2GPL - chains S and T of the 28 polymer chains in the assembly; structure by X-ray diffraction, 2.81 A resolution.

== Chain S ==
Molecule: Proteasome component PRE5
From: Saccharomyces cerevisiae
Notes: EC 3.4.25.1
UniProtKB: P40302 (PSA1_YEAST); the construct has insertions or renumbered stretches relative to UniProt, so the offset changes along the chain: 4-60 = UniProt 2-58; 63-180 = UniProt 59-176; 183-204 = UniProt 183-204; 210-233 = UniProt 211-234
Sequence (233 residues; numbered 4 to 233 plus 10 insertion-coded residues; 7 numbers in that range are skipped by the numbering (no residue carries them; nothing is unmodelled there); the number before each row is that of its first residue; a row labelled like 18A-18F holds insertion residues (18A, then the next letters in order)):
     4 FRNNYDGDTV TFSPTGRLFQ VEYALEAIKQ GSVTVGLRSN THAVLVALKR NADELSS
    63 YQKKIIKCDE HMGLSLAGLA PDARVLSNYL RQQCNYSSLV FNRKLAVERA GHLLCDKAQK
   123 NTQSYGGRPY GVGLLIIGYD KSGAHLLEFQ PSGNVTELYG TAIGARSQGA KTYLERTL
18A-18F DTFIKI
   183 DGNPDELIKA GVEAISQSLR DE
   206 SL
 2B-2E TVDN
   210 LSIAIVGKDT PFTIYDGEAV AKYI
Curated features (UniProtKB/Swiss-Prot):
  - modified residue: Ser-16 (Phosphoserine)
  - cross-link: Lys-191 (Glycyl lysine isopeptide (Lys-Gly) (interchain with G-Cter in ubiquitin))

== Chain T ==
Molecule: Proteasome component C1
From: Saccharomyces cerevisiae
Notes: EC 3.4.25.1
UniProtKB: P21242 (PSA3_YEAST); the construct lacks a stretch of the UniProt sequence and is renumbered around it, so the offset changes along the chain: 5-180 = UniProt 4-179; 184-199 = UniProt 186-201; 201-206 = UniProt 202-207; 207-218 = UniProt 210-221; 1 more segments
Sequence (244 residues; row label = number of the first residue in the row; note: 4 numbers in that range are skipped by the numbering (no residue carries them; nothing is unmodelled there); a row labelled like 18A-18F holds insertion residues (18A, then the next letters in order)):
     5 GTGYDLSNSV FSPDGRNFQV EYAVKAVENG TTSIGIKCND GVVFAVEKLI TSKLLVPQKN
    65 VKIQVVDRHI GCVYSGLIPD GRHLVNRGRE EAASFKKLYK TPIPIPAFAD RLGQYVQAHT
   125 LYNSVRPFGV STIFGGVDKN GAHLYMLEPS GSYWGYKGAA TGKGRQSAKA ELEKLV
18A-18F DHHPEG
   184 LSAREAVKQA AKIIYL
   201 AHEDNK
20B-20C EK
   207 DFELEISWCS LS
21A-21C ETN
   219 GLHKFVKGDL LQEAIDFAQK EIN

== How chain S and chain T interact ==
Residue-residue contacts (62; chain S residue first):
  Asn-7(S) with Leu-10(T)
  Tyr-8(S) with Asp-9(T), hydrogen bond; Leu-10(T), hydrophobic
  Thr-12(S) with Arg-130(T)
  Val-13(S) with Ser-128(T); Val-129(T); Arg-130(T)
  Thr-14(S) with Leu-10(T); Gln-23(T)
  Phe-15(S) with Gln-23(T), hydrogen bond (backbone-side chain); Tyr-26(T); Ala-27(T), hydrophobic; Leu-81(T), hydrophobic; Arg-130(T); Pro-131(T)
  Ser-16(S) with Tyr-26(T)
  Pro-17(S) with Tyr-26(T), hydrophobic; Lys-29(T)
  Thr-18(S) with Lys-29(T)
  Gly-19(S) with Tyr-26(T); Lys-29(T); Ala-30(T)
  Leu-21(S) with Leu-81(T), hydrophobic; Arg-130(T)
  His-114(S) with Arg-86(T)
  Cys-117(S) with Pro-83(T), hydrophobic; Arg-86(T)
  Asp-118(S) with Arg-86(T), salt bridge; Asn-90(T)
  Gln-121(S) with Pro-83(T); Asp-84(T); His-87(T), hydrogen bond
  Thr-124(S) with Arg-130(T), hydrogen bond (backbone-side chain)
  Gln-125(S) with His-123(T); Val-129(T); Arg-130(T), hydrogen bond (backbone-backbone); Phe-132(T)
  Tyr-127(S) with Ser-128(T), hydrogen bond (backbone-backbone)
  Ser-154(S) with Pro-83(T)
  Gly-155(S) with Pro-83(T)
  Asn-156(S) with Ile-82(T); Pro-83(T)
  Thr-158(S) with Leu-59(T); Asn-64(T)
  Glu-159(S) with Leu-59(T); Val-60(T), hydrogen bond (backbone-backbone); Lys-63(T); Asn-64(T), hydrogen bond (backbone-side chain)
  Leu-160(S) with Leu-58(T); Leu-59(T), hydrophobic; Val-60(T)
  Tyr-161(S) with Lys-57(T); Leu-58(T), hydrogen bond (backbone-backbone); Leu-59(T); Val-60(T); Pro-61(T)
  Gly-162(S) with Leu-58(T)
  Lys-173(S) with Leu-58(T)
  Glu-177(S) with Ser-56(T), hydrogen bond; Lys-57(T); Leu-58(T)
  Leu-180(S) with Lys-57(T)
Other interface residues (no listed pair), chain S (33 interface residues in all): Arg-41, Ser-126, Val-157, Leu-176
Other interface residues (no listed pair), chain T (30 interface residues in all): Asn-127, Gly-133

== Summary ==
33 residues of chain S face 30 of chain T across their interface, with 10 hydrogen bonds and 1 salt bridge.
Polar contacts include Asp-118(S)/Arg-86(T), Tyr-8(S)/Asp-9(T) and Phe-15(S)/Gln-23(T).
Here chain S is Proteasome component PRE5 and chain T is Proteasome component C1, both from Saccharomyces
cerevisiae. Entry 2GPL (TMC-95 based biphenyl-ether macrocycles: specific proteasome inhibitors) was
determined by X-ray diffraction.
